6F4J - chains A and C; structure by X-ray diffraction, 1.42 A resolution.

Chain A:
Protein: Probable U2 small nuclear ribonucleoprotein A'
From: Drosophila melanogaster
UniProtKB: Q9V4Q8 (RU2A_DROME); residue numbers follow UniProt; this construct covers 1-176
Chain sequence (176 residues; each row starts with the number of its first residue):
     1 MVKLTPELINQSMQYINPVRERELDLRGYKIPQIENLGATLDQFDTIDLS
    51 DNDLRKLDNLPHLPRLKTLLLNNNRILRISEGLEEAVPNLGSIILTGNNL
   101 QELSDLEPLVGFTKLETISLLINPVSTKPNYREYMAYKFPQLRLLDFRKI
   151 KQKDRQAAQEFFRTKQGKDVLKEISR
Unresolved in the structure: 176
Construct notes: engineered mutation Val19 (Cys in Q9V4Q8), Thr68 (Cys in Q9V4Q8), Ser119 (Cys in Q9V4Q8)

Chain C:
Protein: U1 small nuclear ribonucleoprotein A
From: Drosophila melanogaster
UniProtKB: P43332 (SNRPA_DROME); residues 1-96 here = UniProt positions 1-96
Chain sequence (98 residues; numbered -1 to 96; the number before each row is that of its first residue; numbers below 1 keep their minus sign (Gly-1 is residue -1)):
    -1 GAMEMLPNQTIYINNLNEKIKKEELKKSLYAIFSQFGQILDIVALKTLKM
    49 RGQAFVIFKEIGSASNALRTMQGFPFYDKPMQIAYSKSDSDIVAKIKG
Unresolved in the structure: -1 to 3, 96
Construct notes: expression tag (-1 to 0)
Curated features (UniProtKB/Swiss-Prot):
  - natural variant: Arg49 (R49H: In allele SNF1621)

How chain A and chain C interact:
Residue-residue contacts (32; chain A residue first):
  Tyr15(A) - Tyr28(C)
  Asn17(A) - Tyr28(C)
  Pro18(A) - Tyr28(C)
  Pro18(A) - Ile37(C)
  Pro18(A) - Leu38(C)
  Pro18(A) - Asp39(C)
  Val19(A) - Lys25(C)
  Glu23(A) - Tyr28(C)  hydrogen bond
  Asp25(A) - Gln36(C)
  Arg27(A) - Ser32(C)  hydrogen bond (side chain-backbone)
  Arg27(A) - Gly35(C)
  Arg27(A) - Gln36(C)
  Asn72(A) - Ser32(C)  hydrogen bond
  Asn72(A) - Gln33(C)
  Asn73(A) - Gln33(C)  hydrogen bond (side chain-backbone)
  Ser92(A) - Lys25(C)
  Ile94(A) - Ala29(C)  hydrophobic
  Thr96(A) - Gln33(C)
  Leu121(A) - Phe72(C)  hydrophobic
  Leu144(A) - Ser26(C)
  Leu144(A) - Tyr75(C)
  Asp146(A) - Phe72(C)
  Phe147(A) - Ser26(C)
  Phe147(A) - Ala29(C)  hydrophobic
  Phe147(A) - Ile30(C)  hydrophobic
  Phe147(A) - Phe74(C)  hydrophobic
  Phe147(A) - Tyr75(C)  hydrogen bond (backbone-backbone)
  Arg148(A) - Asp76(C)  salt bridge
  Lys149(A) - Ile18(C)
  Lys149(A) - Glu22(C)
  Lys149(A) - Tyr75(C)
  Lys151(A) - Asp76(C)  salt bridge
Other interface residues (no listed pair), chain A (23 interface residues in all): Arg20, Ser50, Leu70, Ile122
Other interface residues (no listed pair), chain C (22 interface residues in all): Lys24, Phe34, Ile40, Pro73

Overview:
23 residues of chain A face 22 of chain C across their interface; the contacts include 5 hydrogen bonds and 2
salt bridges. Polar pairs include Arg148(A)-Asp76(C), Lys151(A)-Asp76(C) and Glu23(A)-Tyr28(C).
Chain A is Probable U2 small nuclear ribonucleoprotein A' and chain C is U1 small nuclear ribonucleoprotein A,
both from Drosophila melanogaster; the structure, Crystal structure of Drosophila melanogaster SNF/U2A'
complex, was determined by X-ray diffraction together with 6F4G, 6F4H and 6F4I from the same study.
